Entry 7UYP (X-ray diffraction, 1.50 A resolution); this record covers chains A and B of the 3 polymer chains in the assembly.

Chain A:
Name: reverse transcriptase
From: Moloney murine leukemia virus
Notes: fragment: N-terminal fragment
UniProt: Q8UN00 (Q8UN00_MLVMO); residues 24-278 here correspond to UniProt positions 683-937 (UniProt number = residue number + 659)
Amino-acid sequence (266 residues; numbered 20 to 285; the number before each row is that of its first residue):
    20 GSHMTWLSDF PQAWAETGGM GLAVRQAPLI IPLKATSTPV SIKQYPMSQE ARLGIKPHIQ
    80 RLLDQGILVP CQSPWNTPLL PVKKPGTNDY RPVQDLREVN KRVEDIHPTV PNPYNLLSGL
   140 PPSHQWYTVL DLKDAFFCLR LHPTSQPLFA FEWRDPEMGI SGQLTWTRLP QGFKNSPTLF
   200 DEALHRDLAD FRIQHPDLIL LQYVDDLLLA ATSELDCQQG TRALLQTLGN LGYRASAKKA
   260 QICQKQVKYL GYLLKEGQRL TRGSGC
Disordered / not traced: 20-23, 102-108, 279-285
Sequence notes: expression tag (20-23, 279-285); conflict Asn249 (Asp908 in Q8UN00)
What the authors report for this chain:
  - binding site for the 8-nt DNA strand (chain B): Arg116

Chain B:
Molecule: 8-nt DNA strand
Sequence (8 nucleotides; each row starts with the number of its first residue):
     1 CTTXXXXX
Modified residues: 1W5 ((1R)-1-(6-amino-2-hydroxy-5-nitropyridin-3-yl)-1,4-anhydro-2-deoxy-5-O-phosphono-D-erythro-pentitol) at position 4, 1W5 ((1R)-1-(6-amino-2-hydroxy-5-nitropyridin-3-yl)-1,4-anhydro-2-deoxy-5-O-phosphono-D-erythro-pentitol) at position 5, 1WA (2-amino-8-(2-deoxy-5-O-phosphono-beta-D-erythro-pentofuranosyl)-4-hydroxy-1H-imidazo[1,2-a][1,3,5]triazine-5,8-diium) at position 6, IGU (2'-deoxyisoguanine-5'-monophosphate) at position 7, JSP ((1R)-1-(4-amino-1-methyl-2-oxo-1,2-dihydropyrimidin-5-yl)-1,4-anhydro-2-deoxy-5-O-phosphono-D-erythro-pentitol) at position 8

Interface between chain A and chain B:
Residue-residue contacts (3; chain A residue first):
  Tyr64(A) with DC1(B), sugar contact
  Arg116(A) with DT2(B), hydrogen bond to the base; DT3(B), hydrogen bond to the sugar
Interface residues without a listed pair, chain A (4 interface residues in all): Leu99, Lys120
Interface residues without a listed pair, chain B (4 interface residues in all): 1W5_4

Summary:
Chain A and chain B each contribute 4 residues to their interface, with 2 hydrogen bonds. Among the polar
pairs are Arg116(A)-DT2(B) and Arg116(A)-DT3(B). The paper reports a binding site for the 8-nt DNA strand
(chain B) at Arg116(A).
Chain A is reverse transcriptase (Moloney murine leukemia virus) and chain B is an 8-nt DNA strand; the
structure, Crystal structure of B-form alien DNA 5'-CTTZZPBSBSZPPAAG in a host-guest complex with the
N-terminal fragment of ..., was determined by X-ray diffraction (same publication as 7UYN and 7UYO).
